PDB entry 1P1H | X-ray diffraction, 1.95 A resolution | chains A and D of the 4 polymer chains in the assembly

== Chain A (and D) ==
Protein: Inositol-3-phosphate synthase
Source organism: Saccharomyces cerevisiae
Notes: EC 5.5.1.4; chain D of this document is another copy of the same molecule, construct and numbering; everything in this record applies to it too
UniProt: P11986 (INO1_YEAST); aligned to UniProt positions 1-533 over residues 1-533 (the alignment contains insertions or deletions, so no single offset holds)
Chain sequence (533 residues; numbered 1 to 533; the number before each row is that of its first residue):
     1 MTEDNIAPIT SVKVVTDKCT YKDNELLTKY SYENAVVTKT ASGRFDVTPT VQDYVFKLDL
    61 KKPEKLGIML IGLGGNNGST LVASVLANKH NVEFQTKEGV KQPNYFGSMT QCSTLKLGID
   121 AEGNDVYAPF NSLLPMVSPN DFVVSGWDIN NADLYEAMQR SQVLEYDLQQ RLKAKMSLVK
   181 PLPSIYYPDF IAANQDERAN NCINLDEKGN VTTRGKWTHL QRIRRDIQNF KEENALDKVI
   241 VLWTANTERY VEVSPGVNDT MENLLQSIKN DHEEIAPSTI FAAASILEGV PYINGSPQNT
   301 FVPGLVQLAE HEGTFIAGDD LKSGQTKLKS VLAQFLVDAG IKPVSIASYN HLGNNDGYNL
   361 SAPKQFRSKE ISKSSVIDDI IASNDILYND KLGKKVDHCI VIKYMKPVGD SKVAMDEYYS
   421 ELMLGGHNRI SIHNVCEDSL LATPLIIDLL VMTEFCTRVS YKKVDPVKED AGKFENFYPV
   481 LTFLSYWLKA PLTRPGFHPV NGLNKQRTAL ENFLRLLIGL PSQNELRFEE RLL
Unresolved in the structure: 1-9, 362-379 (chain D: 1-9, 362-379, 391-409)
Swiss-Prot annotation at these positions:
  - binding site (NAD(+)): Gly74, Gly75, Asn76, Asn77, Asp148, Ser184, Ile185, Gln195, Asp196, Arg198, Thr244, Ala245, Asn246, Thr247, Gly295, Ser296, Asp320, Leu321, Ser323, Asn354 and 7 more in UniProt
  - modified residue: Thr48 (Phosphothreonine), Ser177 (Phosphoserine), Ser184 (Phosphoserine), Ser296 (Phosphoserine), Ser368 (Phosphoserine), Ser374 (Phosphoserine)
Small-molecule neighbours: NAD (nicotinamide-adenine-dinucleotide): Ile71, Gly72, Gly74, Gly75, Asn76, Asn77, Trp147, Asp148, Ile149, Asn150, Ser184, Ile185, Ile191, Arg198, Trp243, Thr244, Ala245, Asn246, Thr247, Pro277, Phe281, Gly295, Ser296, Pro297, Asp320, Leu321, Ser323, Asn354, Asn355, Asp356, Asp438, Ser439, Ala442

== Chain A / chain D interface ==
Contacting residue pairs (16; chain A residue first):
  Gln95(A) with Tyr166(D)
  Thr96(A) with Tyr166(D)
  Lys97(A) with Gln162(D); Val163(D); Leu164(D); Glu437(D), salt bridge
  Glu98(A) with Gln162(D)
  Gln162(A) with Lys97(D); Glu98(D)
  Val163(A) with Lys97(D)
  Leu164(A) with Lys97(D)
  Glu165(A) with Lys97(D)
  Tyr166(A) with Gln95(D); Thr96(D); Lys97(D)
  Glu437(A) with Lys97(D), salt bridge
Also at the interface, not in a pair above, chain A (12 interface residues in all): Gln159, Asp167
Also at the interface, not in a pair above, chain D (11 interface residues in all): Glu165, Asp167

== In short ==
12 residues of chain A face 11 of chain D across their interface, with 2 salt bridges. The salt-bridged pair
is Lys97(A)-Glu437(D). Ligands of chain A: NAD. Curated annotation (UniProt) lists 27 NAD+-binding residues on
chain A.
Chain A and chain D are both Inositol-3-phosphate synthase (Saccharomyces cerevisiae); the structure, Crystal
structure of the 1L-myo-inositol/NAD+ complex, was determined by X-ray diffraction (same publication as 1P1F,
1P1I, 1P1J and 1P1K).
